Entry 8ZC9 (electron microscopy, 3.14 A resolution); this record covers chains B and A of the 6 polymer chains in the assembly.

[Chain B (and A)]
Molecule: SIR2-like domain-containing protein
Organism: Bacillus subtilis
Notes: chain A of this document is another copy of the same molecule, construct and numbering; everything in this record applies to it too
UniProtKB: D4G637 (D4G637_BACNB); residue numbers follow UniProt; this construct covers 1-1005
Amino-acid sequence (1005 residues; each row starts with the number of its first residue):
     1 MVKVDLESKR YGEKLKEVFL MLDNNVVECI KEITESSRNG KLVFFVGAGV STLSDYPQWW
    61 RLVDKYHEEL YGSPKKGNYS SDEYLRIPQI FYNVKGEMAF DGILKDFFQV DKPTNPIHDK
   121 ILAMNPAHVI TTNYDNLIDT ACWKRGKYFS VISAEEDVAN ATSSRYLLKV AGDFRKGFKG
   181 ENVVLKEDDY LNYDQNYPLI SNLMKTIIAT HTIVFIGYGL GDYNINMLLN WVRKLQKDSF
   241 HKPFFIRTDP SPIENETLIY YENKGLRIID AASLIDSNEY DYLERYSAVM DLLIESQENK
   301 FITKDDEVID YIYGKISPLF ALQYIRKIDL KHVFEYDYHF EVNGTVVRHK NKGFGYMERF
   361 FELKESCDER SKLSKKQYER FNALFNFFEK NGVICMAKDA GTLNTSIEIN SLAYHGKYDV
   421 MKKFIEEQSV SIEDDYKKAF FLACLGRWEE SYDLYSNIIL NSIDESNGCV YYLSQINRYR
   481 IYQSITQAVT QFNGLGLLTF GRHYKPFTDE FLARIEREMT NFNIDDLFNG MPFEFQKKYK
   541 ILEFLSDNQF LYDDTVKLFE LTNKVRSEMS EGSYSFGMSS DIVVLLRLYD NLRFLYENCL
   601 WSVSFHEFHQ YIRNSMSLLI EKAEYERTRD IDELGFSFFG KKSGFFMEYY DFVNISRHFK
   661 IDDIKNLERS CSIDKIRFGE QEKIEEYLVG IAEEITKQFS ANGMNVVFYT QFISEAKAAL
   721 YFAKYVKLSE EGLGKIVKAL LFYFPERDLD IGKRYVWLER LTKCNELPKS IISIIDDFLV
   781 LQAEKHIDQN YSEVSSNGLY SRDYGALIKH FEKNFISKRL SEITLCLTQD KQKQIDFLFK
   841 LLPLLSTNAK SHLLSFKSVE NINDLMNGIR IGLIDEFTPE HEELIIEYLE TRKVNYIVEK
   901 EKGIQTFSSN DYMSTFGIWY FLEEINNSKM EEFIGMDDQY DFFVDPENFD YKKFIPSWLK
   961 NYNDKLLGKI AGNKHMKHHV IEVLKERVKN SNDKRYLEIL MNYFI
Unresolved in the structure: 1-6, 564-577, 630-643 (chain A: 1-5)
Construct notes: conflict A171 (His in D4G637)
Ligand contacts: NAD (nicotinamide-adenine-dinucleotide): A48, G49, T52, L53, Q58, W60, N78, Y79, Y84, G217, Y218, G219, T248, D249, Y282, Y286
From the paper describing this entry:
  - binding site for NAD: Q58, W60, Y84, D249, Y282
  - conformationally variable residues (order/disorder transition): I904 to F907
  - catalytic residues: N133, Y134, D135 (by similarity / conservation)
  - mutagenesis - Y134A, D135A, N202A, L1000A/M1001A: decreased catalytic activity on TTP
  - mutagenesis - R86E: decreased catalytic activity
  - mutagenesis - Y260E: unchanged catalytic activity
  - mutagenesis - R86E: decreased stability

[Interface between chain B and chain A]
Pairs across the interface (90):
  W143(B) with I459(A); I463(A); Y471(A); Q475(A), hydrogen bond (backbone-side chain)
  K144(B) with R478(A)
  R145(B) with T520(A)
  G146(B) with Y471(A); L527(A)
  Y148(B) with G530(A); P532(A)
  V158(B) with T210(A)
  A159(B) with A209(A); S239(A); H241(A)
  T162(B) with P532(A); F533(A)
  S163(B) with G530(A)
  R165(B) with G530(A)
  P198(B) with L235(A)
  L199(B) with L235(A), hydrophobic
  N202(B) with N202(A); K205(A); T206(A)
  L203(B) with T206(A)
  K205(B) with N202(A)
  T206(B) with N202(A); L203(A); T206(A), hydrogen bond
  A209(B) with L199(A), hydrophobic
  T210(B) with V158(A)
  W231(B) with N202(A)
  L235(B) with P198(A), hydrophobic
  Q236(B) with N196(A), hydrogen bond (side chain-backbone)
  S239(B) with E155(A); A159(A); L199(A)
  L460(B) with W143(A)
  I463(B) with W143(A)
  D464(B) with Y148(A)
  Y471(B) with G146(A), hydrogen bond (side chain-backbone)
  Q475(B) with G146(A)
  N521(B) with Q297(A); E298(A)
  G530(B) with Y148(A)
  P532(B) with Y148(A), hydrophobic; T162(A)
  F533(B) with T162(A), hydrogen bond (backbone-backbone); S163(A); S164(A)
  Q549(B) with Q549(A), hydrogen bond; D553(A), hydrogen bond
  Y552(B) with D547(A); Q549(A), hydrogen bond; Y552(A), hydrogen bond (backbone-side chain)
  D553(B) with Y552(A), hydrogen bond (backbone-side chain)
  D554(B) with Y552(A)
  T555(B) with V556(A)
  V556(B) with Y552(A); V556(A)
  L558(B) with F559(A), hydrophobic
  F559(B) with T555(A); L558(A), hydrophobic; F559(A), hydrophobic; N614(A)
  T562(B) with F559(A)
  N563(B) with Q610(A); N614(A), hydrogen bond
  Q610(B) with E560(A)
  N614(B) with F559(A); E560(A)
  L618(B) with F559(A), hydrophobic
  E621(B) with N563(A)
  N666(B) with S567(A)
  R669(B) with S567(A); S570(A), hydrogen bond; E571(A)
  F907(B) with E633(A); L634(A), hydrophobic
  I955(B) with I631(A)
  P956(B) with D630(A)
  K985(B) with M1001(A); I1005(A)
  R987(B) with T628(A), hydrogen bond (side chain-backbone); D630(A), salt bridge
  N990(B) with R627(A); T628(A)
  M1001(B) with K985(A), hydrogen bond (backbone-side chain)
  I1005(B) with I981(A); K985(A), hydrogen bond (backbone-side chain); I1005(A), hydrophobic
Also at the interface, not in a pair above, chain B (72 interface residues in all): A123, T140, K147, E155, E156, N160, A161, Y166, F240, H241, E465, T520, M531, N548, D938, K989, F1004
Also at the interface, not in a pair above, chain A (78 interface residues in all): K41, A123, N125, K144, R145, K147, E156, W231, Q236, D238, Y336, L460, E518, N521, F522, M531, E534, R566, R629, V988

[Summary]
Chain B and chain A form an interface of 72 and 78 residues respectively, with 15 hydrogen bonds and 1 salt
bridge. Among the polar pairs are R987(B)-D630(A), W143(B)-Q475(A) and T206(B)-T206(A). From the paper:
catalytic residues N133(B), Y134(B) and D135(B); Y134A, D135A and N202A of chain B, among others, reduce
catalytic activity on TTP; 6 substitutions were tested in all.
Both chains are SIR2-like domain-containing protein (Bacillus subtilis). Entry 8ZC9 (The Cryo-EM structure of
DSR2-Tail tube-NAD+ complex) was determined by electron microscopy (same publication as 8Y13, 8Y34, 8Y3M, 8Y3W
and 8Y3Y).
